3K51 - chains A and B; structure by X-ray diffraction, 2.45 A resolution.

== Chain A ==
Molecule: Tumor necrosis factor ligand superfamily member 15, secreted form
From: Homo sapiens
UniProtKB: O95150 (TNF15_HUMAN); residues 5-184 here correspond to UniProt positions 72-251 (UniProt number = residue number + 67)
Sequence (184 residues; each row starts with the number of its first residue):
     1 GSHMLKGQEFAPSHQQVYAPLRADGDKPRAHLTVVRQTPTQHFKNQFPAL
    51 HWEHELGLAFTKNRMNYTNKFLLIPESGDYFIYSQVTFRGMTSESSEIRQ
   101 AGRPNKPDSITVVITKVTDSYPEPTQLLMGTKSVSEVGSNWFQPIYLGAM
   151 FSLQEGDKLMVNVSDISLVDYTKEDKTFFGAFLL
Unresolved in the structure: 1-24, 92-106, 136-137
Sequence notes: expression tag (1-4); engineered mutation S95 (Cys162 in O95150), S135 (Cys202 in O95150)
Reported in the primary citation:
  - specificity-determining residues: L56, G57 (by similarity / conservation)
  - mutagenesis - S120A/E123A: decreased binding to Decoy receptor 3 (chain B)

== Chain B ==
Molecule: Decoy receptor 3
From: Homo sapiens
Notes: fragment: TNFR cysteine rich domain
UniProtKB: O95407 (TNF6B_HUMAN); residue numbers follow UniProt; this construct covers 30-195
Sequence (176 residues; numbered 28 to 203; the number before each row is that of its first residue):
    28 RSVAETPTYPWRDAETGERLVCAQCPPGTFVQRPCRRDSPTTCGPCPPRH
    78 YTQFWNYLERCRYCNVLCGEREEEARACHATHNRACRCRTGFFAHAGFCL
   128 EHASCPPGAGVIAPGTPSQNTQCQPCPPGTFSASSSSSEQCQPHRNCTAL
   178 GLALNVPGSSSHDTLCTSTGHHHHHH
Unresolved in the structure: 28-31, 43-44, 195-203
Sequence notes: expression tag (28-29, 196-203)
Curated features (UniProtKB/Swiss-Prot):
  - glycosylation: N173 (N-linked (GlcNAc...) asparagine)
Disulfide bonds: C49-C62, C52-C70, C73-C88, C91-C105, C95-C113, C115-C126, C132-C150, C153-C168, C174-C193
Reported in the primary citation:
  - specificity-determining residues: Y90 (proposed by the authors, not directly observed)
  - mutagenesis - L85A/R89A: decreased binding to LIGHT
  - mutagenesis - L85A/R89A: decreased binding to FasL

== Interface between chain A and chain B ==
Contacting residue pairs (19):
  D108(A) - H122(B)  salt bridge
  D108(A) - A123(B)
  S109(A) - A123(B)  hydrogen bond (side chain-backbone)
  D119(A) - Y84(B)  hydrogen bond (backbone-side chain)
  S120(A) - N83(B)
  S120(A) - Y84(B)  hydrogen bond (backbone-backbone)
  S120(A) - L85(B)
  Y121(A) - Y78(B)
  Y121(A) - T79(B)
  Y121(A) - Q80(B)  hydrogen bond (side chain-backbone)
  Y121(A) - F81(B)
  Y121(A) - N83(B)
  Y121(A) - L85(B)  hydrophobic
  Y121(A) - R89(B)
  P122(A) - F81(B)  hydrophobic
  E123(A) - F81(B)
  E123(A) - R89(B)  hydrogen bond (backbone-side chain)
  P124(A) - R89(B)  hydrogen bond (backbone-side chain)
  T125(A) - R89(B)  hydrogen bond
Also at the interface, not in a pair above, chain A (10 interface residues in all): Q154
Also at the interface, not in a pair above, chain B (12 interface residues in all): W82, E86
Interface features reported in the paper:
  - pairs named by the authors: Y121(A)-N83(B) (hydrophobic contact), Y121(A)-L85(B) (hydrophobic contact), Y121(A)-R89(B) (hydrophobic contact)
  - interface residues, chain A: S120(A), Y121(A), P122(A), E123(A), P124(A)
  - interface residues, chain B: F81(B), Y84(B), R89(B)

== Summary ==
10 residues of chain A face 12 of chain B across their interface, with 7 hydrogen bonds and 1 salt bridge.
Polar contacts include D108(A)-H122(B), S109(A)-A123(B) and D119(A)-Y84(B). The authors report hydrophobic
contacts between Y121(A) and N83(B), Y121(A) and L85(B) and Y121(A) and R89(B). The paper reports that
S120A/E123A of chain A reduce binding to Decoy receptor 3 (chain B); interface residues S120(A), Y121(A) and
F81(B) among others.
Chain A is Tumor necrosis factor ligand superfamily member 15, secreted form and chain B is Decoy receptor 3,
both from Homo sapiens; the structure, Crystal Structure of DcR3-TL1A complex, was determined by X-ray
diffraction (same publication as 3MHD and 3MI8).
